5O64 - chains L and M of the 4 polymer chains in the assembly; structure by X-ray diffraction, 3.30 A resolution.

== Chain L ==
Molecule: Reaction center protein L chain
Source organism: Blastochloris viridis
Reference sequence: P06009 (RCEL_BLAVI); residues 1-273 here correspond to UniProt positions 2-274 (UniProt number = residue number + 1)
Sequence (273 residues; row label = number of the first residue in the row):
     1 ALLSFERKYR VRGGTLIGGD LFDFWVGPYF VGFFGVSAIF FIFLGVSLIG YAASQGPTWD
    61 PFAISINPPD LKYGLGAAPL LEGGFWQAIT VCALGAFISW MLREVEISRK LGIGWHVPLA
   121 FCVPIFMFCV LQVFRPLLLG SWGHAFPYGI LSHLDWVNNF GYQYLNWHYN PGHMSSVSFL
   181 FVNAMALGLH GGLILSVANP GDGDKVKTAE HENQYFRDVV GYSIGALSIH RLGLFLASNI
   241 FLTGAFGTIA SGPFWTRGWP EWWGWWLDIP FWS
Ion coordination: Fe2+: His-190, His-230 (shared with His-217(M), Glu-232(M), His-264(M) of chain M)
Small-molecule neighbours:
  - bacteriochlorophyll b (BCB), molecule 1: Val-46, Phe-97, Phe-128, Leu-131, Phe-146, Ile-150, Leu-151, His-153, Leu-154, Trp-156, Val-157
  - bacteriochlorophyll b (BCB), molecule 2: Phe-97, Phe-121, Pro-124, Ile-125, Met-127, Phe-128, Leu-131, Val-157, Asn-158, Phe-160, Gly-161, Tyr-162, Trp-167, His-168, Gly-172, His-173, Ser-176, Val-177, Leu-180, Phe-181, Ile-240, Phe-241, Gly-244, Ala-245, Gly-247, Thr-248
  - bacteriochlorophyll b (BCB), molecule 3: Val-157, Tyr-162, His-168, Phe-181
  - bacteriochlorophyll b (BCB), molecule 4: His-168, His-173, Met-174, Val-177, Ser-178, Phe-181, Val-182, Met-185, Val-220, Tyr-222
  - bacteriopheophytin b (BPB), molecule 1: Phe-41, Ile-42, Gly-45, Ile-49, Ile-89, Cys-92, Ala-93, Ala-96, Phe-97, Trp-100, Glu-104, Val-117, Ala-120, Phe-121, Val-123, Pro-124, Phe-146, Tyr-148, Gly-149, Ile-150, His-153, Ala-237, Ser-238, Phe-241
  - bacteriopheophytin b (BPB), molecule 2: Phe-181, Ala-184, Met-185, Leu-189, Phe-216, Val-219, Val-220
  - diacyl glycerol (DGA): Pro-171, Met-174, Ser-175, Ser-178, Trp-262, Trp-263, Trp-265
  - heptane-1,2,3-triol (HTO), molecule 1: Leu-75, Gly-76, Ala-77, Gln-87, Thr-90, Val-91, Trp-142
  - heptane-1,2,3-triol (HTO), molecule 2: Gly-114, Trp-115, His-116
  - menaquinone-7 (MQ7): Val-26, Tyr-29, Val-31, Gly-35, Ile-39, Ile-42, Trp-100, Arg-103
UniProt features mapped onto this chain:
  - binding site ((7R,8Z)-bacteriochlorophyll b): His-153, His-173
  - binding site (Fe cation): His-190, His-230
  - binding site (a ubiquinone): Phe-216

== Chain M ==
Molecule: Reaction center protein M chain
Source organism: Blastochloris viridis
Reference sequence: P06010 (RCEM_BLAVI); residues 1-323 here correspond to UniProt positions 2-324 (UniProt number = residue number + 1)
Sequence (323 residues; each row starts with the number of its first residue):
     1 ADYQTIYTQI QARGPHITVS GEWGDNDRVG KPFYSYWLGK IGDAQIGPIY LGASGIAAFA
    61 FGSTAILIIL FNMAAEVHFD PLQFFRQFFW LGLYPPKAQY GMGIPPLHDG GWWLMAGLFM
   121 TLSLGSWWIR VYSRARALGL GTHIAWNFAA AIFFVLCIGC IHPTLVGSWS EGVPFGIWPH
   181 IDWLTAFSIR YGNFYYCPWH GFSIGFAYGC GLLFAAHGAT ILAVARFGGD REIEQITDRG
   241 TAVERAALFW RWTIGFNATI ESVHRWGWFF SLMVMVSASV GILLTGTFVD NWYLWCVKHG
   301 AAPDYPAYLP ATPDPASLPG APK
Ion coordination: Fe2+: His-217, Glu-232, His-264 (shared with His-190(L), His-230(L) of chain L)
Small-molecule neighbours:
  - bacteriochlorophyll b (BCB), molecule 1: Leu-38, Ile-46, Met-120, Phe-154, Val-155, Ile-158, Val-173, Ile-177, Trp-178, His-180, Ile-181, Trp-183, Leu-184
  - bacteriochlorophyll b (BCB), molecule 2: Gly-62, Ala-65, Ile-66, Ile-69, Met-120, Leu-124, Phe-148, Ala-151, Ile-152, Phe-154, Val-155, Ile-158, Phe-175, Trp-183, Leu-184, Thr-185, Phe-187, Ser-188, Asn-193, Phe-194, Tyr-195, Cys-197, Trp-199, His-200, Ser-203, Ile-204, Ala-207, Tyr-208, Val-274, Met-275, Ala-278, Gly-281, Ile-282
  - bacteriochlorophyll b (BCB), molecule 3: Leu-184, Tyr-195, Tyr-208
  - bacteriochlorophyll b (BCB), molecule 4: Tyr-195, His-200, Gly-201, Ile-204, Gly-205, Tyr-208, Gly-209, Leu-212, Phe-270
  - bacteriopheophytin b (BPB), molecule 1: Ile-46, Ile-49, Ala-58, Phe-59, Gly-62, Ser-123, Leu-124, Trp-127, Val-131, Ile-144, Asn-147, Phe-148, Ala-151, Ser-271, Val-274, Met-275
  - bacteriopheophytin b (BPB), molecule 2: Tyr-208, Gly-211, Leu-212, Ala-215, Ala-216, Trp-250, Thr-253, Ile-254
  - diacyl glycerol (DGA): Phe-88, Phe-89, Ile-177
  - heptane-1,2,3-triol (HTO): Ala-1, Asp-2, Thr-5, Ile-6
  - menaquinone-7 (MQ7): Leu-212, Leu-213, Ala-216, His-217, Thr-220, Val-243, Ala-246, Ala-247, Trp-250, Thr-253, Ile-254, Phe-256, Asn-257, Ala-258, Thr-259, Ile-260, Val-263, Trp-266, Phe-270
  - 15-cis-1,2-dihydroneurosporene (NS5): Ile-66, Ile-69, Leu-70, Met-73, Phe-88, Trp-113, Leu-114, Gly-117, Leu-118, Met-120, Thr-121, Val-155, Leu-156, Ile-158, Gly-159, Cys-160, Trp-169, Val-173, Pro-174, Phe-175, Gly-176, Ile-177, His-180
UniProt features mapped onto this chain:
  - binding site ((7R,8Z)-bacteriochlorophyll b): His-180, His-200
  - binding site (Fe cation): His-217, Glu-232, His-264
  - binding site (a ubiquinone): Trp-250

== Chain L / chain M interface ==
Residue-residue contacts (183):
  Ala-1(L) / Arg-251(M)
  Leu-3(L) / Arg-251(M)
  Leu-3(L) / Asn-257(M)
  Ser-4(L) / Arg-239(M)
  Phe-5(L) / Arg-239(M)
  Phe-5(L) / Glu-244(M)
  Phe-5(L) / Leu-248(M)  hydrophobic
  Glu-6(L) / Leu-248(M)
  Glu-6(L) / Arg-251(M)  salt bridge
  Glu-6(L) / Trp-252(M)  hydrogen bond
  Lys-8(L) / Glu-244(M)  salt bridge
  Tyr-9(L) / Thr-241(M)  hydrogen bond
  Tyr-9(L) / Glu-244(M)  hydrogen bond
  Tyr-9(L) / Arg-245(M)
  Tyr-9(L) / Leu-248(M)  hydrophobic
  Tyr-9(L) / Trp-252(M)
  Arg-10(L) / Trp-252(M)
  Trp-25(L) / Trp-252(M)
  Pro-28(L) / Arg-251(M)
  Pro-28(L) / Trp-252(M)
  Pro-28(L) / Gly-255(M)
  Tyr-29(L) / Trp-252(M)
  Tyr-29(L) / Ile-254(M)
  Tyr-29(L) / Gly-255(M)
  Phe-30(L) / Trp-252(M)  hydrogen bond (backbone-backbone)
  Asp-60(L) / Gly-300(M)
  Phe-62(L) / Ala-301(M)
  Asp-70(L) / Tyr-308(M)
  Trp-100(L) / Thr-253(M)
  Arg-103(L) / Trp-252(M)  hydrogen bond (side chain-backbone)
  Arg-103(L) / Thr-253(M)  hydrogen bond (side chain-backbone)
  Glu-104(L) / Phe-249(M)
  Glu-104(L) / Thr-253(M)
  Ile-107(L) / Phe-249(M)  hydrophobic
  Ile-107(L) / Trp-252(M)  hydrophobic
  Ile-107(L) / Thr-253(M)
  Ser-108(L) / Phe-249(M)
  Lys-110(L) / Trp-252(M)
  Leu-111(L) / Arg-245(M)  hydrogen bond (backbone-side chain)
  Leu-111(L) / Phe-249(M)
  Leu-111(L) / Trp-252(M)  hydrophobic
  Gly-112(L) / Phe-227(M)
  Ile-113(L) / Ala-223(M)
  Ile-113(L) / Val-224(M)  hydrophobic
  Ile-113(L) / Arg-245(M)
  Gly-114(L) / Ala-223(M)  hydrogen bond (backbone-backbone)
  His-116(L) / Thr-5(M)  hydrogen bond
  His-116(L) / Ala-219(M)
  His-116(L) / Leu-222(M)
  His-116(L) / Ala-223(M)
  Val-117(L) / Ala-219(M)  hydrophobic
  Val-117(L) / Thr-220(M)
  Val-117(L) / Phe-249(M)  hydrophobic
  Val-117(L) / Trp-250(M)  hydrophobic
  Leu-151(L) / Tyr-196(M)  hydrophobic
  Leu-151(L) / Ala-301(M)
  Leu-151(L) / Pro-303(M)
  Ser-152(L) / Tyr-305(M)
  Leu-154(L) / Tyr-195(M)
  Asp-155(L) / Tyr-196(M)  hydrogen bond
  Asp-155(L) / Pro-303(M)
  Asp-155(L) / Tyr-305(M)  hydrogen bond
  Val-157(L) / Tyr-195(M)
  Asn-158(L) / Asn-193(M)
  Asn-158(L) / Tyr-195(M)
  Tyr-162(L) / Thr-185(M)
  Asn-166(L) / Asp-182(M)  hydrogen bond
  His-168(L) / Ile-181(M)
  His-168(L) / Leu-184(M)
  His-168(L) / Thr-185(M)
  Tyr-169(L) / Trp-178(M)  hydrophobic
  Tyr-169(L) / Asp-182(M)  hydrogen bond
  Met-174(L) / Trp-178(M)  hydrophobic
  Leu-180(L) / Ala-207(M)
  Asn-183(L) / Cys-210(M)  hydrogen bond (side chain-backbone)
  Asn-183(L) / Gly-211(M)
  Asn-183(L) / Phe-214(M)
  Ala-184(L) / Ser-271(M)  hydrogen bond (backbone-side chain)
  Ala-186(L) / Phe-214(M)  hydrophobic
  Leu-187(L) / Cys-210(M)
  Leu-187(L) / Phe-214(M)
  Leu-187(L) / Gly-267(M)
  Gly-188(L) / Asn-147(M)
  Gly-188(L) / Ser-271(M)
  Leu-189(L) / Ile-144(M)
  His-190(L) / His-217(M)
  His-190(L) / Glu-232(M)  salt bridge
  His-190(L) / His-264(M)  hydrogen bond
  Gly-191(L) / His-264(M)
  Gly-192(L) / His-143(M)
  Gly-192(L) / Ile-144(M)
  Gly-192(L) / Trp-268(M)
  Leu-193(L) / Ile-144(M)
  Ile-194(L) / Glu-232(M)
  Ile-194(L) / Ile-233(M)  hydrophobic
  Ile-194(L) / His-264(M)
  Leu-195(L) / His-143(M)  hydrogen bond (backbone-side chain)
  Leu-195(L) / Glu-261(M)
  Leu-195(L) / Arg-265(M)
  Ser-196(L) / Leu-140(M)
  Ser-196(L) / Gly-141(M)  hydrogen bond (backbone-backbone)
  Ser-196(L) / His-143(M)
  Ser-196(L) / Ile-144(M)
  Val-197(L) / Leu-140(M)  hydrophobic
  Val-197(L) / Ile-233(M)  hydrophobic
  Ala-198(L) / Ile-236(M)  hydrophobic
  Asn-199(L) / Gly-141(M)
  Asn-199(L) / His-143(M)
  Asn-199(L) / Glu-261(M)  hydrogen bond
  Asn-199(L) / Arg-265(M)  hydrogen bond
  Pro-200(L) / Gly-139(M)
  Pro-200(L) / Gly-141(M)
  Lys-207(L) / Leu-138(M)
  Lys-207(L) / Gly-139(M)  hydrogen bond (side chain-backbone)
  Lys-207(L) / Leu-140(M)
  Lys-207(L) / Ile-233(M)
  Glu-210(L) / Val-19(M)
  His-211(L) / Val-19(M)
  His-211(L) / Leu-138(M)  hydrogen bond (side chain-backbone)
  Glu-212(L) / Ile-233(M)
  Gln-214(L) / Thr-18(M)
  Gln-214(L) / Val-19(M)  hydrogen bond (side chain-backbone)
  Gln-214(L) / Arg-28(M)
  Gln-214(L) / Leu-138(M)
  Tyr-215(L) / Val-131(M)  hydrogen bond (side chain-backbone)
  Tyr-215(L) / Arg-134(M)
  Tyr-215(L) / Ala-135(M)
  Tyr-215(L) / Leu-138(M)  hydrophobic
  Tyr-215(L) / Ile-144(M)  hydrophobic
  Arg-217(L) / Asp-43(M)  salt bridge
  Arg-217(L) / Gln-45(M)
  Arg-217(L) / Pro-48(M)
  Arg-217(L) / Ile-49(M)
  Asp-218(L) / Arg-28(M)  salt bridge
  Asp-218(L) / Ile-49(M)
  Asp-218(L) / Tyr-50(M)  hydrogen bond (backbone-backbone)
  Asp-218(L) / Arg-130(M)  hydrogen bond (backbone-side chain)
  Asp-218(L) / Arg-134(M)  salt bridge
  Val-219(L) / Trp-127(M)
  Val-219(L) / Arg-130(M)  hydrogen bond (backbone-side chain)
  Gly-221(L) / Gly-47(M)  hydrogen bond (backbone-backbone)
  Gly-221(L) / Pro-48(M)
  Gly-221(L) / Ile-49(M)
  Tyr-222(L) / Leu-38(M)
  Tyr-222(L) / Gly-42(M)
  Tyr-222(L) / Asp-43(M)  hydrogen bond (side chain-backbone)
  Tyr-222(L) / Gln-45(M)
  Ser-223(L) / Asp-43(M)
  Ile-224(L) / Ile-41(M)
  Ile-224(L) / Gly-42(M)
  Ile-224(L) / Asp-43(M)  hydrogen bond (backbone-backbone)
  Ala-226(L) / Asp-230(M)
  Leu-227(L) / Gln-4(M)
  Leu-227(L) / Leu-222(M)  hydrophobic
  Leu-227(L) / Asp-230(M)
  Ser-228(L) / Ile-41(M)
  Ser-228(L) / Gly-42(M)
  Ile-229(L) / Phe-214(M)
  His-230(L) / His-217(M)  hydrogen bond
  His-230(L) / Gly-218(M)
  His-230(L) / Ile-221(M)
  His-230(L) / Glu-232(M)  salt bridge
  Arg-231(L) / Gln-4(M)  hydrogen bond (side chain-backbone)
  Arg-231(L) / Thr-5(M)  hydrogen bond (side chain-backbone)
  Arg-231(L) / Ile-6(M)  hydrogen bond (side chain-backbone)
  Arg-231(L) / Ile-41(M)  hydrogen bond (side chain-backbone)
  Arg-231(L) / Leu-222(M)
  Gly-233(L) / Phe-214(M)
  Leu-234(L) / Ala-215(M)
  Leu-234(L) / Ala-219(M)  hydrophobic
  Leu-234(L) / Leu-222(M)  hydrophobic
  Ala-237(L) / Gly-211(M)
  Ala-237(L) / Ala-215(M)
  Trp-263(L) / Trp-90(M)  hydrophobic
  Trp-263(L) / Trp-178(M)
  Trp-266(L) / Phe-85(M)
  Trp-266(L) / Arg-86(M)  hydrogen bond (side chain-backbone)
  Leu-267(L) / Arg-86(M)  hydrogen bond (backbone-side chain)
  Leu-267(L) / Trp-90(M)  hydrophobic
  Trp-272(L) / Leu-82(M)  hydrophobic
  Trp-272(L) / Gln-83(M)  hydrogen bond (backbone-side chain)
  Trp-272(L) / Arg-86(M)  hydrogen bond (backbone-side chain)
  Ser-273(L) / Arg-86(M)
Also at the interface, not in a pair above, chain L (93 interface residues in all): Ala-63, Asn-67, Pro-118, Ala-120, Asp-204, Val-206, Val-220, Ile-240, Asp-268, Phe-271
Also at the interface, not in a pair above, chain M (93 interface residues in all): Tyr-7, Ile-17, Ile-46, Phe-89, Ile-189, Tyr-208, Leu-213, Ala-216, Ala-225, Thr-237, Ala-302

== Overview ==
The chain L/chain M interface involves 93 residues from each chain; the contacts include 39 hydrogen bonds and
7 salt bridges. Polar contacts include Glu-6(L)/Arg-251(M), Lys-8(L)/Glu-244(M) and His-190(L)/Glu-232(M).
Diacyl glycerol, bacteriochlorophyll b and bacteriopheophytin b are bound between chain L and chain M.
Here chain L is Reaction center protein L chain and chain M is Reaction center protein M chain, both from
Blastochloris viridis. Entry 5O64 (From macrocrystals to microcrystals: a strategy for membrane protein serial
crystallography) was determined by X-ray diffraction together with 5NJ4 and 5O4C from the same study.
